Entry 3RPG (X-ray diffraction, 2.65 A resolution); this record covers chains A and C of the 3 polymer chains in the assembly.

== Chain A ==
Protein: Ubiquitin-conjugating enzyme E2 D3
Source organism: Homo sapiens
Notes: EC 6.3.2.19
Reference sequence: P61077 (UB2D3_HUMAN); residues 2-147 here = UniProt positions 2-147
Sequence (149 residues; numbered -1 to 147; the number before each row is that of its first residue; numbers below 1 keep their minus sign (Leu-1 is residue -1)):
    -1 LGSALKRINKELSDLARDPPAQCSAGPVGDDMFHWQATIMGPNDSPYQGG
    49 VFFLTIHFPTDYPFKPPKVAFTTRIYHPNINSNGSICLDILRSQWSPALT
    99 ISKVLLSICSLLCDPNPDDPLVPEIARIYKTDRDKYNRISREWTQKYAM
Sequence notes: expression tag (-1 to 1)
UniProt features mapped onto this chain:
  - active site: Cys85 (Glycyl thioester intermediate)
  - mutagenesis: Asn77 (N77S: Activity is restricted HECT-type and not RING-containing E3 ubiquitin-protein ligases. Exhibits ubiquitin transfer with ARIH1 and PRKN), Cys85 (C85A: Loss of function), Asp87 (D87E/P: Has intermediate lysine reactivity; D87K: Abolishes affect lysine reactivity; D87N: Does not affect lysine reactivity), Asp117 (D117H: Strongly impairs lysine reactivity but retains some ability to transfer ubiquitin to BRCA1)
From the paper describing this entry:
  - catalytic residues: Cys85 (citing earlier work)

== Chain C ==
Protein: E3 ubiquitin-protein ligase RING2
Source organism: Homo sapiens
Notes: EC 6.3.2.-
Reference sequence: Q99496 (RING2_HUMAN); numbering as in UniProt (aligned over 1-116)
Sequence (121 residues; each row starts with the number of its first residue; numbers below 1 keep their minus sign (Gly-4 is residue -4)):
    -4 GPLGSMSQAVQTNGTQPLSKTWELSLYELQRTPQEAITDGLEIVVSPRSL
    46 HSELMCPICLDMLKNTMTTKECLHRFCADCIITALRSGNKECPTCRKKLV
    96 SKRSLRPDPNFDALISKIYPS
Not modelled in the structure: -4 to 15
Sequence notes: expression tag (-4 to 0)
Metal / ion sites: Zn2+ site 1: Cys51, Cys54, Cys72, Cys75; Zn2+ site 2: Cys67, His69, Cys87, Cys90
From the paper describing this entry:
  - conformationally variable residues (order/disorder transition): Ser44 to Met50
  - mutagenesis - D56K, K97A/R98A: abolished catalytic activity
  - mutagenesis - K15A: unchanged catalytic activity
  - mutagenesis - K92A/K93A: decreased catalytic activity

== Interface between chain A and chain C ==
Pairs across the interface - 28 pairs, chain A then chain C:
  Lys4(A) - Asp56(C)  salt bridge
  Arg5(A) - Pro52(C)
  Arg5(A) - Ile53(C)  hydrogen bond (side chain-backbone)
  Arg5(A) - Leu55(C)
  Lys8(A) - Cys54(C)
  Lys8(A) - Leu55(C)
  Lys8(A) - Asp56(C)  salt bridge
  Glu9(A) - Leu55(C)
  Arg15(A) - Arg43(C)
  Pro61(A) - Ile53(C)
  Phe62(A) - Ile53(C)  hydrophobic
  Phe62(A) - Cys75(C)
  Phe62(A) - Thr78(C)
  Phe62(A) - Ala79(C)
  Phe62(A) - Ser82(C)
  Lys63(A) - Ser82(C)
  Ser91(A) - Asn84(C)
  Gln92(A) - Glu86(C)
  Gln92(A) - Arg91(C)  hydrogen bond
  Trp93(A) - Asn84(C)
  Ser94(A) - Pro88(C)  hydrogen bond (side chain-backbone)
  Ser94(A) - Arg91(C)
  Pro95(A) - Pro52(C)
  Pro95(A) - Ile53(C)
  Pro95(A) - Ala79(C)  hydrophobic
  Pro95(A) - Pro88(C)  hydrophobic
  Ala96(A) - Pro52(C)
  Ala96(A) - Pro88(C)
Interface residues without a listed pair, chain A (18 interface residues in all): Asp12, Ile88, Leu97, Thr98
From the paper, about this interface:
  - residue pairs: Lys4(A)-Asp56(C) (salt bridge), Lys8(A)-Asp56(C) (salt bridge), Asp12(A)-His46(C) (water-mediated contact), Phe62(A)-Ile53(C) (hydrophobic contact), Gln92(A)-Arg91(C) (hydrogen bond), Ser94(A)-Pro88(C) (hydrogen bond), Pro95(A)-Ile53(C) (hydrophobic contact), Ala96(A)-Pro88(C) (hydrophobic contact)
  - interface residues, chain A: Pro95(A), Ala96(A)
  - interface residues, chain C: Ile53(C), Pro88(C)

== Summary ==
18 residues of chain A face 14 of chain C across their interface, with 3 hydrogen bonds and 2 salt bridges.
Polar pairs include Lys4(A)-Asp56(C), Lys8(A)-Asp56(C) and Arg5(A)-Ile53(C). The paper describes salt bridges
between Lys4(A) and Asp56(C) and Lys8(A) and Asp56(C); a water-mediated contact between Asp12(A) and His46(C);
hydrophobic contacts between Phe62(A) and Ile53(C), Pro95(A) and Ile53(C) and Ala96(A) and Pro88(C). The paper
reports the catalytic residue Cys85(A); D56K and K97A/R98A of chain C abolish catalytic activity; 4
substitutions were tested in all.
Here chain A is Ubiquitin-conjugating enzyme E2 D3 and chain C is E3 ubiquitin-protein ligase RING2, both from
Homo sapiens. Entry 3RPG (Bmi1/Ring1b-UbcH5c complex structure) was determined by X-ray diffraction.
